Entry 9F9P (electron microscopy, 2.25 A resolution); this record covers chains C and K of the 28 polymer chains in the assembly.

== Chain C ==
Name: Proteasome subunit alpha type
Organism: Trypanosoma cruzi
UniProt: A0A2V2VJR6 (A0A2V2VJR6_TRYCR); residue numbers follow UniProt; this construct covers 1-286
Amino-acid sequence (286 residues; each row starts with the number of its first residue):
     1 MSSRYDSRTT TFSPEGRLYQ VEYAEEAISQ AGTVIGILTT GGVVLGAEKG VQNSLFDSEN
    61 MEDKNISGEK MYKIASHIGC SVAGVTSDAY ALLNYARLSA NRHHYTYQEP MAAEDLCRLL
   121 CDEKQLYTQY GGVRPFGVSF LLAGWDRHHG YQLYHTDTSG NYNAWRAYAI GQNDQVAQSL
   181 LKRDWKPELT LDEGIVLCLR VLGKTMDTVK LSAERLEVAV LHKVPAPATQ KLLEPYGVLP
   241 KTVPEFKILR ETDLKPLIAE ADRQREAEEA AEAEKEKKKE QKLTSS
Not modelled in the structure: 1, 273-286

== Chain K ==
Name: Proteasome subunit beta
Organism: Trypanosoma cruzi
UniProt: A0A2V2VNZ4 (A0A2V2VNZ4_TRYCR); numbering as in UniProt (aligned over 1-206)
Amino-acid sequence (206 residues; numbered 1 to 206; the number before each row is that of its first residue):
     1 MSETTIAFRC NGFVLVAAAG LNAFYYIKIM DTEDKVTQLD SHKVVACAGE NGPRVNFVEY
    61 IKCNMALKRM REHGRVIRTS AAASFMRNAL AGALRSRDGA YLVNCLLAGY DVAASSDDDI
   121 ATGPHLYYMD YLGTMQEVPY GCHGYGASFV IAMLDRLWRP DLTAQEAVDL MQKCCDEVKK
   181 RVVISNDKFI CKAVTENGVE IVNTVS
From the paper describing this entry:
  - specificity-determining residues: F24, Y25, M30
  - mutagenesis - F24L/I29M: decreased catalytic activity

== Chain C / chain K interface ==
Contacting residue pairs (33; chain C residue first):
  Y105(C) with N88(K)
  T106(C) with S84(K), hydrogen bond (backbone-side chain); F85(K)
  Y107(C) with K68(K); A81(K); S84(K); F85(K), hydrophobic
  Q108(C) with S84(K)
  E109(C) with K68(K), salt bridge; R78(K); A81(K)
  E114(C) with H73(K), salt bridge
  D115(C) with R71(K)
  R118(C) with R71(K)
  W145(C) with D117(K); D119(K)
  R147(C) with V76(K), hydrogen bond (side chain-backbone); R78(K); A114(K); S115(K), hydrogen bond (backbone-side chain); D118(K), salt bridge
  H148(C) with E72(K), salt bridge; R75(K), hydrogen bond (backbone-side chain); S115(K), hydrogen bond (backbone-side chain)
  H149(C) with H73(K); R75(K); D117(K)
  G150(C) with D117(K), hydrogen bond (backbone-side chain)
  K223(C) with D119(K), salt bridge
  Y236(C) with E137(K); P139(K)
  P240(C) with D119(K)
  T242(C) with D119(K)
Also at the interface, not in a pair above, chain C (20 interface residues in all): H103, A112, V238
Also at the interface, not in a pair above, chain K (24 interface residues in all): R9, S80, I120, A121, Q136, V138

== Overview ==
Chain C and chain K form an interface of 20 and 24 residues respectively; the contacts include 6 hydrogen
bonds and 5 salt bridges. Polar pairs include E109(C)-K68(K), E114(C)-H73(K) and R147(C)-D118(K). From the
paper: F24L/I29M of chain K reduce catalytic activity; specificity determinants F24(K), Y25(K) and M30(K).
Here chain C is Proteasome subunit alpha type and chain K is Proteasome subunit beta, both from Trypanosoma
cruzi. Entry 9F9P (CryoEM structure of recombinant Trypanosoma cruzi apo proteasome 20S subunit) was
determined by electron microscopy together with 9F9T from the same study.
